PDB entry 4HTK | X-ray diffraction, 1.20 A resolution | chain A

[Chain A]
Name: Lysozyme C
From: Gallus gallus
Notes: EC 3.2.1.17
UniProt: P00698 (LYSC_CHICK); residues 1-129 here correspond to UniProt positions 19-147 (UniProt number = residue number + 18)
Chain sequence (129 residues; each row starts with the number of its first residue):
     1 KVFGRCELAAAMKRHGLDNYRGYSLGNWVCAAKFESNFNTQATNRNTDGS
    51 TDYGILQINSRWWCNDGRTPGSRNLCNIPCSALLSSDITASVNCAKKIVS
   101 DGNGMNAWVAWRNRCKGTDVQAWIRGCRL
Disulfide bonds: Cys6-Cys127, Cys30-Cys115, Cys64-Cys80, Cys76-Cys94
Bound ions: Na+: Ser60, Cys64, Ser72, Arg73
Swiss-Prot annotation at these positions:
  - active site: Glu35, Asp52
  - binding site (substrate): Asp101

[Overview]
The Na+ site is built by Ser60, Cys64, Ser72 and Arg73. Curated annotation (UniProt) lists active-site
residues Glu35 and Asp52 and substrate-binding residue Asp101.
Chain A is Lysozyme C (Gallus gallus); the structure, Mitigation of X-ray damage in macromolecular
crystallography by submicrometer line focusing; total dose 2.17 x 10e+12 ..., was determined by X-ray
diffraction together with 4HTN and 4HTQ from the same study.
